1YGB - chain A; structure by X-ray diffraction, 2.48 A resolution.

# Chain A
Protein: Alanyl-tRNA synthetase
Organism: Aquifex aeolicus
Notes: EC 6.1.1.7
UniProtKB: O67323 (SYA_AQUAE); residues 0-453 here correspond to UniProt positions 1-454 (UniProt number = residue number + 1)
Sequence (465 residues; row label = number of the first residue in the row; numbering starts at 0):
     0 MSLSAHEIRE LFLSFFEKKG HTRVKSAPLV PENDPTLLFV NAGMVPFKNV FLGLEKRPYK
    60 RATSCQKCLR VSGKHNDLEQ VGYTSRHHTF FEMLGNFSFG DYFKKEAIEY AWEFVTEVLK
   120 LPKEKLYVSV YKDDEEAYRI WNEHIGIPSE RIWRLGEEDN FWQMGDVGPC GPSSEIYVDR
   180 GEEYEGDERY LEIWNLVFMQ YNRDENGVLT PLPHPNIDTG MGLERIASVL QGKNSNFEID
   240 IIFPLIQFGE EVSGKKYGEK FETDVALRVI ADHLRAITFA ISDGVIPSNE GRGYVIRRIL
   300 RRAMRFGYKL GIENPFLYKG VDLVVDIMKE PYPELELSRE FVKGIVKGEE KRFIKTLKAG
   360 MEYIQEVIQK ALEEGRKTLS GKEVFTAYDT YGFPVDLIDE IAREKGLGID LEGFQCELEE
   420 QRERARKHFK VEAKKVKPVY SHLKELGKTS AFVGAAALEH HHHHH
Unresolved in the structure: 0, 428-436, 458-464
Sequence notes: cloning artifact (454-458); expression tag (459-464)
Residues lining bound ligands: serine (SER): A41, M43, R69, M92, W161, N194, V196, D217, T218, G219
Reported in the primary citation:
  - binding site for serine: R69, W161, N194, D217
  - specificity-determining residues: N194
  - conformationally variable residues (side-chain flip): N194

# Summary
Ligands of chain A: serine. From the paper: a binding site for serine at R69, W161 and N194 among others; the
specificity determinant N194.
Chain A is Alanyl-tRNA synthetase (Aquifex aeolicus); the structure, Crystal Structure of the catalytic
fragment of alanyl-tRNA synthetase in complex with L-serine, was determined by X-ray diffraction (same
publication as 1YFR, 1YFS and 1YFT).
